6I2T - chains D and J of the 5 polymer chains in the assembly; structure by electron microscopy, 5.70 A resolution (low resolution: residue-level contacts below are approximate; hydrogen-bond / salt-bridge calls are withheld).

[Chain D]
Name: Cholinesterase
Source organism: Homo sapiens
Notes: EC 3.1.1.8
UniProtKB: P06276 (CHLE_HUMAN); residues 1-574 here correspond to UniProt positions 29-602 (UniProt number = residue number + 28)
Chain sequence (574 residues; each row starts with the number of its first residue):
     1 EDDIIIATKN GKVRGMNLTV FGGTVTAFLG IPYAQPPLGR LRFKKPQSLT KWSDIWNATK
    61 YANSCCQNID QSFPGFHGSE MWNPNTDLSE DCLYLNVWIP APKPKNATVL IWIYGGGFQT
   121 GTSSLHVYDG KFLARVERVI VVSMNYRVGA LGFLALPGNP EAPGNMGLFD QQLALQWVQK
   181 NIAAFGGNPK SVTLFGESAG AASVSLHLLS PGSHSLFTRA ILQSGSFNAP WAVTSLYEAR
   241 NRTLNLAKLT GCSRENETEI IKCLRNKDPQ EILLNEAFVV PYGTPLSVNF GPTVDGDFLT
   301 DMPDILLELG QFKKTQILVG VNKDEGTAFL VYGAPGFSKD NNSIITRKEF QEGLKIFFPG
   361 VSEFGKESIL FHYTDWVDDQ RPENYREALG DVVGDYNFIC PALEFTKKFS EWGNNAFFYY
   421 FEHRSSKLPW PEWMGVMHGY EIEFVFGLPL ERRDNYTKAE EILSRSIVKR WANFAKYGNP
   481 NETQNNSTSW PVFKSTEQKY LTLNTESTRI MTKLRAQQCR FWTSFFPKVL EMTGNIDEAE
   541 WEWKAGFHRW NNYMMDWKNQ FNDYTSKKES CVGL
Unresolved in the structure: 1-3, 566-574
Disulfide bonds: Cys-65/Cys-92, Cys-252/Cys-263, Cys-400/Cys-519
Glycans and other covalent adducts: N-acetylglucosamine (NAG) linked to Asn-341
Swiss-Prot annotation at these positions:
  - active site: Ser-198 (Acyl-ester intermediate), Glu-325 (Charge relay system), His-438 (Charge relay system)
  - binding site (tacrine): Trp-82, His-438
  - binding site (substrate): Gly-116, Gly-117
  - modified residue: Ser-198 (Phosphoserine)
  - glycosylation (N-linked (GlcNAc...) asparagine): Asn-17 (complex), Asn-57 (complex), Asn-106 (complex), Asn-241 (complex), Asn-256 (complex), Asn-341 (complex), Asn-455 (complex), Asn-481, Asn-485, Asn-486
From the paper describing this entry:
  - catalytic residues: Ser-198, Glu-325, His-438 (citing earlier work)
  - post-translational modification sites: Asn-17, Asn-57, Asn-106, Asn-241, Asn-341, Asn-481, Asn-486

[Chain J]
Name: lamellipodin-derived polyproline peptide
Source organism: Homo sapiens
Chain sequence (12 residues; numbered 4 to 15; the number before each row is that of its first residue):
     4 PPPPPPPPPP PP

[How chain D and chain J interact]
Contacting residue pairs - 6 pairs, chain D then chain J:
  Glu-540(D) / Pro-13(J)
  Glu-540(D) / Pro-15(J)
  Trp-543(D) / Pro-12(J)
  Trp-550(D) / Pro-9(J)
  Trp-550(D) / Pro-10(J)
  Trp-557(D) / Pro-6(J)
Other interface residues (no listed pair), chain D (5 interface residues in all): Met-554
Other interface residues (no listed pair), chain J (7 interface residues in all): Pro-4

[Summary]
The interface between chain D and chain J involves 5 residues on one side and 7 on the other.
N-acetylglucosamine is covalently linked to Asn-341(D). From the paper: catalytic residues Ser-198(D),
Glu-325(D) and His-438(D); modification sites Asn-17(D), Asn-57(D) and Asn-106(D) among others.
Here chain D is Cholinesterase and chain J is lamellipodin-derived polyproline peptide, both from Homo
sapiens. Entry 6I2T (CryoEM reconstruction of full-length, fully-glycosylated human butyrylcholinesterase
tetramer) was determined by electron microscopy.
